6PB4 - chains C and D of the 11 polymer chains in the assembly; structure by electron microscopy, 4.35 A resolution (low resolution: residue-level contacts below are approximate; hydrogen-bond / salt-bridge calls are withheld).

[Chain C]
Molecule: DNA-directed RNA polymerase subunit beta
From: Escherichia coli
Notes: EC 2.7.7.6
UniProtKB: B7MIX3 (RPOB_ECO45); residue numbers follow UniProt; this construct covers 1-1342
Amino-acid sequence (1342 residues; row label = number of the first residue in the row):
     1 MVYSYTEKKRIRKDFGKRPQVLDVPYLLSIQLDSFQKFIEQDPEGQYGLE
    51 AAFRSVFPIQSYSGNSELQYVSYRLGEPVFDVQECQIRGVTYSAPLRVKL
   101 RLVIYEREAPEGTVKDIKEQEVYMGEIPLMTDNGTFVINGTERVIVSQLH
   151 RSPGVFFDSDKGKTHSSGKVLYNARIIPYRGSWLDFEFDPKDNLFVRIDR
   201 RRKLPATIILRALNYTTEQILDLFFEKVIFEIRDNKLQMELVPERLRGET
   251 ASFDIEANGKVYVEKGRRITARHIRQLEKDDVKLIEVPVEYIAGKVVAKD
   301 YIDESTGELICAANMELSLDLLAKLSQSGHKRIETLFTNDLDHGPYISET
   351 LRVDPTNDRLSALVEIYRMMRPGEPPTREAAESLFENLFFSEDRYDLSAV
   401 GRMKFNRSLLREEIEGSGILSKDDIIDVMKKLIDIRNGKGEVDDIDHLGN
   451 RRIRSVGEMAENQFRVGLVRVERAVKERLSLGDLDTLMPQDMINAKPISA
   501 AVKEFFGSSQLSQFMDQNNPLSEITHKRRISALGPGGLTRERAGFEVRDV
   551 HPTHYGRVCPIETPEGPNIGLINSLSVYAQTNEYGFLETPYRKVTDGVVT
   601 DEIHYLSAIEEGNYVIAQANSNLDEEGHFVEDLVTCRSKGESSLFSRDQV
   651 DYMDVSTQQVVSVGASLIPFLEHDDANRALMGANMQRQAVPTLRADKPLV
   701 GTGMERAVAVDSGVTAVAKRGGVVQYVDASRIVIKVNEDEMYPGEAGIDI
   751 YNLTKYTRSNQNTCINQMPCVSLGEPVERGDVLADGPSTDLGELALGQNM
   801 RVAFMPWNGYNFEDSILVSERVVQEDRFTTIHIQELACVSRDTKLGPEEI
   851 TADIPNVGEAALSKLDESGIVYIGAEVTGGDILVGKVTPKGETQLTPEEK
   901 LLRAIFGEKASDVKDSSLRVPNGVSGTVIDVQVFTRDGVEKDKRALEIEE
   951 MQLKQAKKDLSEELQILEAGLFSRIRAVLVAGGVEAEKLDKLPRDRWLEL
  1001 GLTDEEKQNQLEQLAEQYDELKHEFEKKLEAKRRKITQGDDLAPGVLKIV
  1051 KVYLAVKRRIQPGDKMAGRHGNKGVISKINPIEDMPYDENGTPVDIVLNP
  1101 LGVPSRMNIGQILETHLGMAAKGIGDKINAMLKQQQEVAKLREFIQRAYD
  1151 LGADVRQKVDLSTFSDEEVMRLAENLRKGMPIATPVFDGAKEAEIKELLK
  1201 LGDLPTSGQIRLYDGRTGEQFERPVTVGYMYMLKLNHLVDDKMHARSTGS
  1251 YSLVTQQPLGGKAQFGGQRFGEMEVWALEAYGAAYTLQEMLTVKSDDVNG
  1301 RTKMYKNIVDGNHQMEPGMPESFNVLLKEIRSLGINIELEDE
Unresolved in the structure: 1-2

[Chain D]
Molecule: DNA-directed RNA polymerase subunit beta'
From: Escherichia coli
Notes: EC 2.7.7.6
UniProtKB: P0A8T8 (RPOC_ECO57); residues 1-1407 here = UniProt positions 1-1407
Amino-acid sequence (1407 residues; numbered 1 to 1407; the number before each row is that of its first residue):
     1 MKDLLKFLKAQTKTEEFDAIKIALASPDMIRSWSFGEVKKPETINYRTFK
    51 PERDGLFCARIFGPVKDYECLCGKYKRLKHRGVICEKCGVEVTQTKVRRE
   101 RMGHIELASPTAHIWFLKSLPSRIGLLLDMPLRDIERVLYFESYVVIEGG
   151 MTNLERQQILTEEQYLDALEEFGDEFDAKMGAEAIQALLKSMDLEQECEQ
   201 LREELNETNSETKRKKLTKRIKLLEAFVQSGNKPEWMILTVLPVLPPDLR
   251 PLVPLDGGRFATSDLNDLYRRVINRNNRLKRLLDLAAPDIIVRNEKRMLQ
   301 EAVDALLDNGRRGRAITGSNKRPLKSLADMIKGKQGRFRQNLLGKRVDYS
   351 GRSVITVGPYLRLHQCGLPKKMALELFKPFIYGKLELRGLATTIKAAKKM
   401 VEREEAVVWDILDEVIREHPVLLNRAPTLHRLGIQAFEPVLIEGKAIQLH
   451 PLVCAAYNADFDGDQMAVHVPLTLEAQLEARALMMSTNNILSPANGEPII
   501 VPSQDVVLGLYYMTRDCVNAKGEGMVLTGPKEAERLYRSGLASLHARVKV
   551 RITEYEKDANGELVAKTSLKDTTVGRAILWMIVPKGLPYSIVNQALGKKA
   601 ISKMLNTCYRILGLKPTVIFADQIMYTGFAYAARSGASVGIDDMVIPEKK
   651 HEIISEAEAEVAEIQEQFQSGLVTAGERYNKVIDIWAAANDRVSKAMMDN
   701 LQTETVINRDGQEEKQVSFNSIYMMADSGARGSAAQIRQLAGMRGLMAKP
   751 DGSIIETPITANFREGLNVLQYFISTHGARKGLADTALKTANSGYLTRRL
   801 VDVAQDLVVTEDDCGTHEGIMMTPVIEGGDVKEPLRDRVLGRVTAEDVLK
   851 PGTADILVPRNTLLHEQWCDLLEENSVDAVKVRSVVSCDTDFGVCAHCYG
   901 RDLARGHIINKGEAIGVIAAQSIGEPGTQLTMRTFHIGGAASRAAAESSI
   951 QVKNKGSIKLSNVKSVVNSSGKLVITSRNTELKLIDEFGRTKESYKVPYG
  1001 AVLAKGDGEQVAGGETVANWDPHTMPVITEVSGFVRFTDMIDGQTITRQT
  1051 DELTGLSSLVVLDSAERTAGGKDLRPALKIVDAQGNDVLIPGTDMPAQYF
  1101 LPGKAIVQLEDGVQISSGDTLARIPQESGGTKDITGGLPRVADLFEARRP
  1151 KEPAILAEISGIVSFGKETKGKRRLVITPVDGSDPYEEMIPKWRQLNVFE
  1201 GERVERGDVISDGPEAPHDILRLRGVHAVTRYIVNEVQDVYRLQGVKIND
  1251 KHIEVIVRQMLRKATIVNAGSSDFLEGEQVEYSRVKIANRELEANGKVGA
  1301 TYSRDLLGITKASLATESFISAASFQETTRVLTEAAVAGKRDELRGLKEN
  1351 VIVGRLIPAGTGYAYHQDRMRRRAAGEAPAAPQVTAEDASASLAELLNAG
  1401 LGGSDNE
Unresolved in the structure: 1-14, 933-947, 1127-1136, 1377-1407
Ion coordination: Zn2+ site 1: Cys-70, Cys-72; Mg2+: Asp-460, Asp-464 (shared with 1 residue of chain 3); Zn2+ site 2: Cys-814, Cys-888, Cys-895, Cys-898

[Interface between chain C and chain D]
Pairs across the interface (248; chain C residue first):
  Phe-545(C) / Asp-785(D)
  Arg-548(C) / Arg-780(D)
  Asp-549(C) / Pro-750(D)
  Val-550(C) / Lys-749(D)
  Val-550(C) / Arg-780(D)
  Tyr-555(C) / Phe-773(D)
  Pro-560(C) / Arg-780(D)
  Ile-569(C) / Leu-783(D)
  Gln-618(C) / Leu-770(D)
  Asn-620(C) / Asn-768(D)
  Asn-620(C) / Val-769(D)
  Thr-657(C) / Val-769(D)
  Val-660(C) / Phe-773(D)
  Leu-671(C) / Tyr-772(D)
  Glu-672(C) / Phe-763(D)
  Glu-672(C) / Gly-766(D)
  Glu-672(C) / Leu-767(D)
  His-673(C) / Phe-763(D)
  His-673(C) / Arg-764(D)
  His-673(C) / Glu-765(D)
  His-673(C) / Gly-766(D)
  Asp-674(C) / Phe-763(D)
  Asp-674(C) / Leu-767(D)
  Asp-674(C) / Tyr-772(D)
  Asp-675(C) / Arg-744(D)
  Asp-675(C) / Phe-763(D)
  Ala-676(C) / Tyr-772(D)
  Ala-676(C) / Ser-775(D)
  Asn-677(C) / Ala-779(D)
  Ala-679(C) / Tyr-772(D)
  Phe-804(C) / Ala-637(D)
  Phe-804(C) / Ser-638(D)
  Met-805(C) / Ala-637(D)
  Pro-806(C) / Ala-637(D)
  Trp-807(C) / Ala-633(D)
  Asn-808(C) / Pro-359(D)
  Asn-808(C) / Phe-629(D)
  Asn-808(C) / Ala-630(D)
  Asn-808(C) / Ala-633(D)
  Gly-809(C) / Val-357(D)
  Gly-809(C) / Pro-359(D)
  Gly-809(C) / Phe-629(D)
  Tyr-810(C) / Pro-359(D)
  Phe-812(C) / Pro-451(D)
  Phe-812(C) / Ser-503(D)
  Phe-812(C) / Asp-505(D)
  Glu-813(C) / Ala-459(D)
  Glu-813(C) / Phe-461(D)
  Glu-813(C) / Ser-503(D)
  Glu-813(C) / Gln-504(D)
  Asp-814(C) / Phe-461(D)
  Ser-815(C) / Phe-461(D)
  Arg-841(C) / Asp-256(D)
  Arg-841(C) / Gly-257(D)
  Gln-1061(C) / Gly-444(D)
  Gln-1061(C) / Lys-445(D)
  Pro-1062(C) / Ala-446(D)
  Gly-1063(C) / Val-354(D)
  Gly-1063(C) / Ala-446(D)
  Lys-1065(C) / Asp-462(D)
  Lys-1065(C) / Gly-463(D)
  Lys-1073(C) / Asp-462(D)
  Val-1075(C) / Phe-461(D)
  Ile-1076(C) / Thr-356(D)
  Ser-1077(C) / Thr-356(D)
  Ser-1077(C) / Val-357(D)
  Ser-1077(C) / Gln-448(D)
  Asn-1099(C) / Asp-505(D)
  Pro-1100(C) / Val-639(D)
  Leu-1101(C) / Gln-504(D)
  Leu-1101(C) / Asp-505(D)
  Pro-1104(C) / Leu-740(D)
  Ser-1105(C) / Arg-731(D)
  Ser-1105(C) / Gln-736(D)
  Arg-1106(C) / Arg-731(D)
  Met-1107(C) / Gln-736(D)
  Met-1107(C) / Gln-739(D)
  Met-1107(C) / Leu-740(D)
  Met-1107(C) / Arg-744(D)
  Met-1107(C) / Phe-763(D)
  Ile-1109(C) / Leu-740(D)
  Ile-1109(C) / Phe-763(D)
  His-1116(C) / Ile-641(D)
  Phe-1187(C) / Leu-767(D)
  Phe-1187(C) / Asn-768(D)
  Glu-1192(C) / Arg-764(D)
  Lys-1196(C) / Asp-642(D)
  Ser-1207(C) / Asp-642(D)
  Glu-1219(C) / Arg-538(D)
  Glu-1219(C) / Arg-634(D)
  Phe-1221(C) / Ala-633(D)
  Glu-1222(C) / Tyr-512(D)
  Glu-1222(C) / Tyr-537(D)
  Glu-1222(C) / Arg-634(D)
  Glu-1222(C) / Ser-635(D)
  Arg-1223(C) / Gly-636(D)
  Arg-1223(C) / Ser-721(D)
  Val-1225(C) / Ser-638(D)
  Thr-1226(C) / Ser-638(D)
  Val-1239(C) / Ser-353(D)
  Val-1239(C) / Val-354(D)
  Val-1239(C) / Lys-445(D)
  Asp-1240(C) / Lys-445(D)
  Met-1243(C) / Arg-352(D)
  Met-1243(C) / Ser-353(D)
  His-1244(C) / Gly-351(D)
  His-1244(C) / Arg-352(D)
  Ala-1245(C) / Ser-350(D)
  Ala-1245(C) / Gly-351(D)
  Ala-1245(C) / Leu-376(D)
  Arg-1246(C) / Asp-348(D)
  Arg-1246(C) / Tyr-349(D)
  Arg-1246(C) / Ser-350(D)
  Arg-1246(C) / Leu-376(D)
  Ser-1247(C) / Asp-348(D)
  Ser-1247(C) / Tyr-349(D)
  Ser-1247(C) / Glu-375(D)
  Ser-1247(C) / Leu-376(D)
  Thr-1248(C) / Tyr-349(D)
  Tyr-1251(C) / Asp-348(D)
  Leu-1253(C) / Arg-99(D)
  Val-1254(C) / Arg-99(D)
  Val-1254(C) / Asp-248(D)
  Gln-1256(C) / Arg-99(D)
  Gln-1257(C) / Asn-341(D)
  Gln-1257(C) / Lys-345(D)
  Gln-1257(C) / Arg-346(D)
  Pro-1258(C) / Arg-346(D)
  Pro-1258(C) / Val-347(D)
  Pro-1258(C) / Asp-348(D)
  Leu-1259(C) / Arg-346(D)
  Gly-1260(C) / Arg-346(D)
  Gly-1267(C) / Arg-346(D)
  Gly-1267(C) / Val-347(D)
  Gln-1268(C) / Lys-345(D)
  Gln-1268(C) / Arg-346(D)
  Gln-1268(C) / Val-347(D)
  Gln-1268(C) / Ser-350(D)
  Gln-1268(C) / Arg-352(D)
  Arg-1269(C) / Arg-339(D)
  Arg-1269(C) / Gln-340(D)
  Arg-1269(C) / Gly-344(D)
  Arg-1269(C) / Lys-345(D)
  Arg-1269(C) / Arg-346(D)
  Phe-1270(C) / Gly-344(D)
  Phe-1270(C) / Lys-345(D)
  Met-1273(C) / Thr-428(D)
  Glu-1274(C) / Asn-424(D)
  Glu-1274(C) / Thr-428(D)
  Val-1275(C) / Leu-343(D)
  Trp-1276(C) / Val-801(D)
  Trp-1276(C) / Val-917(D)
  Trp-1276(C) / Gln-921(D)
  Ala-1277(C) / Arg-431(D)
  Glu-1279(C) / Ala-914(D)
  Glu-1279(C) / Val-917(D)
  Glu-1279(C) / Leu-1347(D)
  Ala-1280(C) / Arg-431(D)
  Ala-1280(C) / Ile-918(D)
  Tyr-1281(C) / Arg-431(D)
  Tyr-1281(C) / Leu-432(D)
  Tyr-1281(C) / Ile-434(D)
  Tyr-1281(C) / Met-484(D)
  Gly-1282(C) / Ile-1357(D)
  Gly-1282(C) / Thr-1361(D)
  Ala-1283(C) / Glu-479(D)
  Ala-1284(C) / Glu-479(D)
  Ala-1284(C) / Leu-1356(D)
  Ala-1284(C) / Ile-1357(D)
  Ala-1284(C) / Thr-1361(D)
  Ala-1284(C) / Gly-1362(D)
  Tyr-1285(C) / Glu-475(D)
  Tyr-1285(C) / Glu-479(D)
  Tyr-1285(C) / Leu-1356(D)
  Tyr-1285(C) / Thr-1361(D)
  Thr-1286(C) / Ala-476(D)
  Thr-1286(C) / Glu-479(D)
  Leu-1287(C) / Ile-1357(D)
  Gln-1288(C) / Gly-1354(D)
  Gln-1288(C) / Leu-1356(D)
  Glu-1289(C) / Val-470(D)
  Glu-1289(C) / Leu-472(D)
  Glu-1289(C) / Thr-473(D)
  Glu-1289(C) / Ala-476(D)
  Met-1290(C) / Leu-422(D)
  Leu-1291(C) / Lys-345(D)
  Leu-1291(C) / Val-1351(D)
  Lys-1294(C) / Val-347(D)
  Lys-1294(C) / Asp-348(D)
  Lys-1294(C) / Val-470(D)
  Ser-1295(C) / Lys-345(D)
  Ser-1295(C) / Arg-346(D)
  Asp-1296(C) / Lys-345(D)
  Ile-1308(C) / Pro-379(D)
  Ile-1308(C) / Phe-380(D)
  Val-1309(C) / Pro-379(D)
  Val-1309(C) / Tyr-382(D)
  Val-1309(C) / Gly-383(D)
  Val-1309(C) / Glu-386(D)
  Val-1309(C) / Ile-394(D)
  His-1313(C) / Phe-380(D)
  His-1313(C) / Leu-472(D)
  His-1313(C) / Thr-473(D)
  Gly-1318(C) / Glu-15(D)
  Met-1319(C) / Glu-15(D)
  Met-1319(C) / Phe-17(D)
  Met-1319(C) / Val-1353(D)
  Pro-1320(C) / Val-1353(D)
  Ser-1322(C) / Leu-342(D)
  Val-1325(C) / Leu-249(D)
  Leu-1326(C) / Arg-337(D)
  Lys-1328(C) / Glu-100(D)
  Lys-1328(C) / Met-102(D)
  Lys-1328(C) / Leu-245(D)
  Glu-1329(C) / Arg-337(D)
  Arg-1331(C) / Trp-33(D)
  Arg-1331(C) / Met-102(D)
  Arg-1331(C) / Pro-243(D)
  Ser-1332(C) / Met-102(D)
  Ser-1332(C) / Pro-243(D)
  Ser-1332(C) / Leu-245(D)
  Leu-1333(C) / Leu-327(D)
  Ile-1335(C) / Ala-23(D)
  Ile-1335(C) / Ala-25(D)
  Ile-1335(C) / Trp-33(D)
  Asn-1336(C) / Ile-22(D)
  Asn-1336(C) / Ala-23(D)
  Asn-1336(C) / Leu-24(D)
  Asn-1336(C) / Ala-25(D)
  Asn-1336(C) / Met-29(D)
  Asn-1336(C) / Trp-33(D)
  Ile-1337(C) / Lys-21(D)
  Glu-1338(C) / Ile-20(D)
  Glu-1338(C) / Lys-21(D)
  Leu-1339(C) / Phe-17(D)
  Leu-1339(C) / Ala-19(D)
  Leu-1339(C) / Ile-20(D)
  Glu-1340(C) / Phe-17(D)
  Glu-1340(C) / Asp-18(D)
  Glu-1340(C) / Ala-19(D)
  Glu-1340(C) / Ile-20(D)
  Glu-1340(C) / Lys-21(D)
  Glu-1340(C) / Arg-1341(D)
  Asp-1341(C) / Phe-17(D)
  Asp-1341(C) / Asp-18(D)
  Glu-1342(C) / Glu-16(D)
  Glu-1342(C) / Phe-17(D)
  Glu-1342(C) / Asp-18(D)
Other interface residues (no listed pair), chain C (140 interface residues in all): Pro-552, Ile-561, Thr-563, Asn-573, Asn-811, Lys-844, Gly-1074, Ile-1112, Gln-1209, Pro-1224, Lys-1242, Thr-1255, Leu-1278, Thr-1292, Val-1293, Tyr-1305, Glu-1321, Phe-1323, Gly-1334
Other interface residues (no listed pair), chain D (152 interface residues in all): Phe-49, His-113, Trp-115, Leu-307, Met-330, Ile-331, Phe-338, Ile-355, Tyr-360, Met-372, Ala-426, Cys-454, Asp-460, His-469, Pro-471, Leu-474, Met-725, Ile-737, Asn-762, Thr-776, His-777, Ala-784, Arg-798, Ile-1352, Arg-1369

[Summary]
Chain C and chain D form an interface of 140 and 152 residues respectively. Cys-70(D) and Cys-72(D) form the
Zn2+ site 1. Asp-460(D) and Asp-464(D) coordinate Mg2+.
Chain C is DNA-directed RNA polymerase subunit beta and chain D is DNA-directed RNA polymerase subunit beta',
both from Escherichia coli; the structure, The E. coli class-II CAP-dependent transcription activation complex
with de novo RNA transcript at the state ..., was determined by electron microscopy together with 6PB5 and
6PB6 from the same study.
